PDB entry 1MRO | X-ray diffraction, 1.16 A resolution | chains A and B of the 6 polymer chains in the assembly

# Chain A
Protein: Methyl-coenzyme M reductase
From: Methanothermobacter marburgensis str. Marburg
Notes: EC 1.8.-.-
Reference sequence: P11558 (MCRA_METTM); residues 2-549 here correspond to UniProt positions 1-548 (UniProt number = residue number - 1)
Amino-acid sequence (548 residues; numbered 2 to 549; the number before each row is that of its first residue):
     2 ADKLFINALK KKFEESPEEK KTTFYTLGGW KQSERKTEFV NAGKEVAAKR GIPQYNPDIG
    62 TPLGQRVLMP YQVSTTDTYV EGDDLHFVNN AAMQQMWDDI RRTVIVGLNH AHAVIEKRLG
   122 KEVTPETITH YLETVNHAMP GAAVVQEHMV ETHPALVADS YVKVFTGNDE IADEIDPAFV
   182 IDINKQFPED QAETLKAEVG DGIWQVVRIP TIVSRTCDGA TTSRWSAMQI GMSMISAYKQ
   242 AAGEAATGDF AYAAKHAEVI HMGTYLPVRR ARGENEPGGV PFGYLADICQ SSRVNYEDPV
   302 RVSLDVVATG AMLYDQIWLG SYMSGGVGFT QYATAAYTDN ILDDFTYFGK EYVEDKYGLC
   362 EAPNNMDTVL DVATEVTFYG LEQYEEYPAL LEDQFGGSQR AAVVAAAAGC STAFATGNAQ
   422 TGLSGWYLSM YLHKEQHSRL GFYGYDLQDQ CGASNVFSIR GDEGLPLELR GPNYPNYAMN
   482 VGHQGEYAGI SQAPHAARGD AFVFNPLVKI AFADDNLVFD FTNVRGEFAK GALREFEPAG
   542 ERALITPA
Modified / non-standard residues: H257 (n1-methylated histidine; MHS); R271 (5-methyl-arginine; AGM); Q400 (2-methyl-glutamine; MGN); G445 (thioglycin; GL3); C452 (s-methylcysteine; SMC)
Curated features (UniProtKB/Swiss-Prot):
  - binding site (coenzyme B): R271
Ion coordination: factor 430 Ni: Q147 (together with 1-thioethanesulfonic acid); Zn2+ near C218 (its only coordinating residue here)
Ligand contacts:
  - 1-thioethanesulfonic acid (COM): Y333, F443, Y444, G445
  - factor 430 (F43), molecule 1: A143, A144, V145, V146, Q147, M150, V151, M229, Q230, M233, I236, A243, G244
  - factor 430 (F43), molecule 2: G326, G327, V328, G329, F330, T331, Q332, Y333, F396, G397, G398, Q400, G442, F443
  - Coenzyme B (TP7), molecule 1: R225, K256, H257
  - Coenzyme B (TP7), molecule 2: R270, R271, L320, M324, S325, F330, F443, A479, M480, N481, V482

# Chain B
Protein: Methyl-coenzyme M reductase
From: Methanothermobacter marburgensis str. Marburg
Notes: EC 1.8.-.-
Reference sequence: P11560 (MCRB_METTM); residues 2-443 here correspond to UniProt positions 1-442 (UniProt number = residue number - 1)
Amino-acid sequence (442 residues; numbered 2 to 443; the number before each row is that of its first residue):
     2 AKFEDKVDLY DDRGNLVEEQ VPLEALSPLR NPAIKSIVQG IKRTVAVNLE GIENALKTAK
    62 VGGPACKIMG RELDLDIVGN AESIAAAAKE MIQVTEDDDT NVELLGGGKR ALVQVPSARF
   122 DVAAEYSAAP LVTATAFVQA IINEFDVSMY DANMVKAAVL GRYPQSVEYM GANIATMLDI
   182 PQKLEGPGYA LRNIMVNHVV AATLKNTLQA AALSTILEQT AMFEMGDAVG AFERMHLLGL
   242 AYQGMNADNL VFDLVKANGK EGTVGSVIAD LVERALEDGV IKVEKELTDY KVYGTDDLAM
   302 WNAYAAAGLM AATMVNQGAA RAAQGVSSTL LYYNDLIEFE TGLPSVDFGK VEGTAVGFSF
   362 FSHSIYGGGG PGIFNGNHIV TRHSKGFAIP CVAAAMALDA GTQMFSPEAT SGLIKEVFSQ
   422 VDEFREPLKY VVEAAAEIKN EI
Curated features (UniProtKB/Swiss-Prot):
  - binding site (coenzyme B): G370
Ligand contacts:
  - 1-thioethanesulfonic acid (COM): F361, S365, Y367
  - factor 430 (F43): S365, I366, Y367
  - Coenzyme B (TP7): F361, F362, Y367, G368, G369, H379, I380, V381

# Interface between chain A and chain B
Pairs across the interface (53):
  V269(A) - Q183(B)
  R270(A) - E186(B)
  R270(A) - H379(B)  hydrogen bond
  R270(A) - I380(B)
  R271(A) - E186(B)
  R271(A) - I380(B)
  F330(A) - Y367(B)  hydrophobic
  K435(A) - D336(B)  salt bridge
  K435(A) - E353(B)  salt bridge
  E436(A) - F340(B)
  F443(A) - F361(B)  hydrophobic
  Y444(A) - V357(B)
  Y444(A) - S360(B)
  Y444(A) - F361(B)  hydrophobic
  Y444(A) - H364(B)
  G445(A) - V357(B)
  G445(A) - F361(B)
  D447(A) - V357(B)
  L448(A) - G354(B)
  L448(A) - V357(B)
  L448(A) - G358(B)
  L448(A) - V381(B)
  L448(A) - H384(B)
  Q451(A) - G350(B)
  Q451(A) - E353(B)
  Q451(A) - G354(B)
  C452(A) - G350(B)
  C452(A) - K351(B)
  C452(A) - H384(B)
  S455(A) - F349(B)
  S455(A) - K351(B)  hydrogen bond
  N456(A) - K351(B)
  R461(A) - D228(B)  hydrogen bond (side chain-backbone)
  R461(A) - F233(B)
  R461(A) - M236(B)
  R461(A) - H237(B)  hydrogen bond
  R461(A) - K386(B)
  G462(A) - D228(B)
  D463(A) - Y190(B)  hydrogen bond
  D463(A) - R383(B)  salt bridge
  D463(A) - K386(B)  salt bridge
  E464(A) - K351(B)
  E464(A) - K386(B)  salt bridge
  P476(A) - I380(B)
  P476(A) - R383(B)
  P476(A) - H384(B)
  N477(A) - H384(B)  hydrogen bond
  A479(A) - I380(B)  hydrophobic
  M480(A) - F362(B)  hydrophobic
  M480(A) - I380(B)
  M480(A) - V381(B)  hydrophobic
  M480(A) - H384(B)
  N481(A) - F361(B)
Interface residues without a listed pair, chain A (28 interface residues in all): P268, S325, Y446, I460
Interface residues without a listed pair, chain B (30 interface residues in all): K184, M226, T355

# In short
28 residues of chain A face 30 of chain B across their interface, with 6 hydrogen bonds and 5 salt bridges.
Polar pairs include K435(A)-D336(B), K435(A)-E353(B) and D463(A)-R383(B).
Here chain A is Methyl-coenzyme M reductase and chain B is Methyl-coenzyme M reductase, both from
Methanothermobacter marburgensis str. Marburg. Entry 1MRO (Methyl-coenzyme M reductase) was determined by
X-ray diffraction.
